8OIH - chains AAA and BBB of the 4 polymer chains in the assembly; structure by X-ray diffraction, 1.86 A resolution.

Chain AAA (and BBB):
Protein: Uricase
Source organism: Gallus gallus
Notes: EC 1.7.3.3; chain BBB of this document is another copy of the same molecule, construct and numbering; everything in this record applies to it too
Reference sequence: A0A8V0ZED1 (A0A8V0ZED1_CHICK); residue numbers follow UniProt; this construct covers 1-320
Sequence (343 residues; numbered -22 to 320; the number before each row is that of its first residue; numbers below 1 keep their minus sign (Met-22 is residue -22)):
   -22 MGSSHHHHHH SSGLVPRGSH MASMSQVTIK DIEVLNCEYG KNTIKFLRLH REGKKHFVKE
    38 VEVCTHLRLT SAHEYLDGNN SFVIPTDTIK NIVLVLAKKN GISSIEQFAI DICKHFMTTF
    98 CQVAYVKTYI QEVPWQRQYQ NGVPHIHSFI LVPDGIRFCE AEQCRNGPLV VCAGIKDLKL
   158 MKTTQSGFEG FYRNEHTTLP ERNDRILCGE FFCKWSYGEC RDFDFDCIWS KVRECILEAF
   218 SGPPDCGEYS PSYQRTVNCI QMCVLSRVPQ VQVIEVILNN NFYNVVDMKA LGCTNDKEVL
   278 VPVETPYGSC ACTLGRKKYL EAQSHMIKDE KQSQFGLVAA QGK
Disordered / not traced: -22 to 2, 301-320 (chain BBB: -22 to 3, 302-320)
Construct notes: initiating methionine (-22); expression tag (-21 to 0)
Modified residues: Cys41, Cys141, Cys197, Cys204 (3-sulfinoalanine; CSD)
Ligand contacts:
  - 8-azaxanthine (AZA): Phe165, Leu176, Arg182, Ser229, Tyr230, Gln231
  - oxygen molecule (OXY): Tyr230, Asn257, Gly285
From the paper describing this entry:
  - conformationally variable residues (side-chain flip): Cys98
  - mutagenesis - Y230H, Y230V: decreased catalytic activity

Chain AAA / chain BBB interface:
Pairs across the interface (140):
  Lys22(AAA) with Val278(BBB); Pro279(BBB); Glu281(BBB), salt bridge
  Phe23(AAA) with Val276(BBB), hydrophobic; Leu277(BBB)
  Leu24(AAA) with Met158(BBB), hydrophobic; Tyr260(BBB), hydrophobic; Glu275(BBB); Val276(BBB); Leu277(BBB), hydrogen bond (backbone-backbone)
  Arg25(AAA) with Glu275(BBB), salt bridge
  Leu26(AAA) with Thr160(BBB); Lys274(BBB); Glu275(BBB), hydrogen bond (backbone-backbone)
  Arg28(AAA) with Asp273(BBB); Lys274(BBB), hydrogen bond (side chain-backbone)
  His33(AAA) with Thr160(BBB), hydrogen bond; Thr161(BBB)
  Val35(AAA) with Thr160(BBB)
  Glu37(AAA) with Tyr260(BBB), hydrogen bond; Pro279(BBB)
  Asn68(AAA) with Leu268(BBB)
  Leu71(AAA) with Met265(BBB)
  Val72(AAA) with Met265(BBB); Leu268(BBB), hydrophobic
  Lys75(AAA) with Cys270(BBB); Thr271(BBB), hydrogen bond (side chain-backbone); Glu275(BBB), salt bridge; Val276(BBB)
  Lys76(AAA) with Cys270(BBB)
  Trp112(AAA) with Lys156(BBB); Met158(BBB); Tyr260(BBB)
  Gln115(AAA) with Leu157(BBB); Leu214(BBB); Ser218(BBB), hydrogen bond
  Gln117(AAA) with Glu215(BBB); Ser218(BBB); Gly219(BBB), hydrogen bond (side chain-backbone); Pro221(BBB)
  Val120(AAA) with Pro221(BBB), hydrophobic
  Pro121(AAA) with Pro221(BBB)
  His122(AAA) with Ser218(BBB), hydrogen bond (side chain-backbone); Gly219(BBB), hydrogen bond (side chain-backbone); Pro220(BBB), hydrogen bond (side chain-backbone); Pro221(BBB)
  Ile123(AAA) with Pro221(BBB), hydrogen bond (backbone-backbone); Asp222(BBB); Cys223(BBB), hydrophobic
  His124(AAA) with Lys159(BBB); Thr160(BBB), hydrogen bond (backbone-backbone); Thr161(BBB); Gln162(BBB); Cys223(BBB); Gly224(BBB)
  Ser125(AAA) with Met158(BBB); Phe217(BBB); Ser218(BBB), hydrogen bond
  Phe126(AAA) with Leu157(BBB); Met158(BBB), hydrogen bond (backbone-backbone); Thr160(BBB)
  Ile127(AAA) with Leu155(BBB), hydrophobic; Lys156(BBB); Leu157(BBB), hydrophobic; Arg210(BBB)
  Leu128(AAA) with Pro130(BBB); Asp131(BBB); Lys156(BBB), hydrogen bond (backbone-backbone)
  Val129(AAA) with Val129(BBB), hydrophobic; Pro130(BBB); Asp131(BBB)
  Pro130(AAA) with Pro130(BBB)
  Asp131(AAA) with Leu128(BBB)
  Leu155(AAA) with Ile127(BBB), hydrophobic
  Lys156(AAA) with Trp112(BBB); Ile127(BBB); Leu128(BBB), hydrogen bond (backbone-backbone)
  Leu157(AAA) with Gln115(BBB); Phe126(BBB); Ile127(BBB), hydrophobic
  Met158(AAA) with Leu24(BBB), hydrophobic; Trp112(BBB); Ser125(BBB); Phe126(BBB), hydrogen bond (backbone-backbone)
  Lys159(AAA) with His124(BBB)
  Thr160(AAA) with Leu26(BBB); His33(BBB), hydrogen bond; Val35(BBB); His124(BBB), hydrogen bond (backbone-backbone); Phe126(BBB)
  Thr161(AAA) with His33(BBB); His124(BBB)
  Gln162(AAA) with His124(BBB)
  Cys185(AAA) with Trp112(BBB), hydrophobic
  Arg210(AAA) with Ile127(BBB)
  Leu214(AAA) with Gln115(BBB)
  Glu215(AAA) with Gln117(BBB)
  Phe217(AAA) with Ser125(BBB)
  Ser218(AAA) with Gln115(BBB), hydrogen bond; Gln117(BBB); His122(BBB), hydrogen bond (backbone-side chain); Ser125(BBB), hydrogen bond
  Gly219(AAA) with Gln117(BBB), hydrogen bond (backbone-side chain); His122(BBB), hydrogen bond (backbone-side chain)
  Pro220(AAA) with His122(BBB), hydrogen bond (backbone-side chain)
  Pro221(AAA) with Gln117(BBB); Val120(BBB), hydrophobic; Pro121(BBB); His122(BBB); Ile123(BBB), hydrogen bond (backbone-backbone)
  Asp222(AAA) with Lys31(BBB), hydrogen bond (backbone-side chain); Ile123(BBB)
  Cys223(AAA) with Ile123(BBB); His124(BBB)
  Gly224(AAA) with His124(BBB)
  Tyr260(AAA) with Leu24(BBB), hydrophobic; Glu37(BBB), hydrogen bond; Trp112(BBB)
  Met265(AAA) with Leu71(BBB); Lys75(BBB)
  Leu268(AAA) with Asn68(BBB); Val72(BBB), hydrophobic
  Cys270(AAA) with Lys75(BBB)
  Thr271(AAA) with Lys75(BBB), hydrogen bond (backbone-side chain)
  Asp273(AAA) with Arg28(BBB), salt bridge
  Lys274(AAA) with Leu26(BBB)
  Glu275(AAA) with Leu24(BBB); Arg25(BBB); Leu26(BBB), hydrogen bond (backbone-backbone); Lys75(BBB), salt bridge
  Val276(AAA) with Leu24(BBB); Leu71(BBB), hydrophobic; Lys75(BBB)
  Leu277(AAA) with Phe23(BBB); Leu24(BBB), hydrogen bond (backbone-backbone)
  Val278(AAA) with Lys22(BBB); Phe23(BBB), hydrophobic
  Pro279(AAA) with Lys22(BBB); Glu37(BBB)
  Glu281(AAA) with Lys22(BBB), salt bridge
Also at the interface, not in a pair above, chain AAA (67 interface residues in all): Lys31, Ala74, Ile183, Val263, Asn272
Also at the interface, not in a pair above, chain BBB (66 interface residues in all): Ala74, Lys76, Ile183, Cys185, Val263
Inter-chain disulfides: Cys98(AAA)-Cys98(BBB)

Summary:
67 residues of chain AAA face 66 of chain BBB across their interface, with 1 disulfide bond, 32 hydrogen bonds
and 6 salt bridges. Polar contacts include Lys22(AAA)-Glu281(BBB), Arg25(AAA)-Glu275(BBB) and
Lys75(AAA)-Glu275(BBB). Ligands of chain AAA: 8-azaxanthine and oxygen molecule. The paper reports that Y230H
and Y230V of chain AAA reduce catalytic activity; conformational variability at Cys98(AAA).
Both chains are Uricase (Gallus gallus). Entry 8OIH (Crystal structure of the cysteine-rich Gallus gallus
urate oxidase in complex with the 8-azaxanthine inhibitor under ...) was determined by X-ray diffraction,
deposited together with 8OFK, 8OH8 and 8OIW.
